PDB entry 6XJV | electron microscopy, 4.17 A resolution (low resolution: residue-level contacts below are approximate; hydrogen-bond / salt-bridge calls are withheld) | chains C and K of the 20 polymer chains in the assembly

[Chain C (and K)]
Protein: Calcium uniporter protein, mitochondrial
Source organism: Homo sapiens
Notes: chain K of this document is another copy of the same molecule, construct and numbering; everything in this record applies to it too
UniProtKB: Q8NE86 (MCU_HUMAN); residue numbers follow UniProt; this construct covers 1-351
Sequence (351 residues; each row starts with the number of its first residue):
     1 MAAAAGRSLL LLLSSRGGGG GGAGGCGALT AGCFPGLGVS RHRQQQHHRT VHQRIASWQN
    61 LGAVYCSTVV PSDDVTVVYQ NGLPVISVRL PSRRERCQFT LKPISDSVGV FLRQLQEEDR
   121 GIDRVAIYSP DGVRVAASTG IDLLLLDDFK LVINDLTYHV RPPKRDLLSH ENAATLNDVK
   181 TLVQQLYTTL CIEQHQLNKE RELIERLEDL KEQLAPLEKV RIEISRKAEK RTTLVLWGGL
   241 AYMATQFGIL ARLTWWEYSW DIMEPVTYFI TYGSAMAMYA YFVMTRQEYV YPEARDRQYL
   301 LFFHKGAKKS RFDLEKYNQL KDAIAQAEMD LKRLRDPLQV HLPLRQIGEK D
Not modelled in the structure: 1-73, 342-351
UniProt features mapped onto this chain:
  - region: Thr-285 to Val-290 (Juxtamembrane helix)
  - motif: Trp-260 to Tyr-268 (Selectivity filter)
  - binding site (Ca(2+)): Glu-264
  - modified residue: Ser-57 (Phosphoserine), Ser-92 (Phosphoserine), Cys-97 (S-glutathionyl cysteine), Lys-332 (N6-acetyllysine)
  - mutagenesis: Ser-57 (S57A: Decreased MCU current; when associated with A-92), Cys-66 (C66A: Does not affect glutathionylation in response to reactive oxygen species), Ser-92 (S92A: Decreased MCU current; when associated with A-57; S92A: Impairs calcium uptake, but has no effect on oligomerization and interaction with MICU1 and MICU2), Cys-97 (C97A: Abolished glutathionylation in response to reactive oxygen species), Asp-123 (D123R: No effect on calcium uptake in presence of high concentrations of calcium. Abolished dimerization of MCU), Lys-180 (K180A: No effect on calcium uptake, oligomerization and interaction with MICU1 and MICU2), Cys-191 (C191A: Does not affect glutathionylation in response to reactive oxygen species), Leu-240 (L240W: Abolished calcium uptake), Ala-241 (A241W: Abolished interaction with EMRE/SMDT1 and calcium uptake), Gly-248 (G248W: Abolished calcium uptake), Glu-257 (E257A: According to a report, inhibits calcium uptake. According to a subsequent report, does not affect greatly calcium uptake; E257S: Does not affect greatly calcium uptake), Ser-259 (S259A: Does not inhibit calcium uptake. Strongly reduced sensitivity to ruthenium red inhibition; S259R: Prevents entrance of calcium into the pore), 16 further mutagenesis entries in UniProt

[Chain C / chain K interface]
Pairs across the interface (13):
  Ser-92(C) with Ser-92(K); Gly-121(K)
  Arg-93(C) with Asp-123(K); Asn-154(K); Asp-155(K)
  Arg-94(C) with Arg-94(K)
  Arg-120(C) with Arg-120(K)
  Gly-121(C) with Ser-92(K); Gly-121(K)
  Asp-123(C) with Arg-93(K); Arg-120(K)
  Asn-154(C) with Arg-93(K)
  Asp-155(C) with Arg-93(K)
Also at the interface, not in a pair above, chain C (10 interface residues in all): Pro-91, Leu-156
Also at the interface, not in a pair above, chain K (10 interface residues in all): Pro-91, Leu-156

[Overview]
The chain C/chain K interface involves 10 residues from each chain. UniProt lists Ca2+-binding residue
Glu-264(C) and 27 mutagenesis sites on chain C.
Chain C and chain K are both Calcium uniporter protein, mitochondrial (Homo sapiens); the structure, MCU
holocomplex in High-calcium state, was determined by electron microscopy (same publication as 6XJX).
